PDB entry 7THO | X-ray diffraction, 2.75 A resolution | chains A and B of the 5 polymer chains in the assembly

# Chain A
Name: Integrin alpha-IIb
From: Homo sapiens
UniProt: P08514 (ITA2B_HUMAN); residues 1-454 here correspond to UniProt positions 32-485 (UniProt number = residue number + 31)
Amino-acid sequence (454 residues; row label = number of the first residue in the row):
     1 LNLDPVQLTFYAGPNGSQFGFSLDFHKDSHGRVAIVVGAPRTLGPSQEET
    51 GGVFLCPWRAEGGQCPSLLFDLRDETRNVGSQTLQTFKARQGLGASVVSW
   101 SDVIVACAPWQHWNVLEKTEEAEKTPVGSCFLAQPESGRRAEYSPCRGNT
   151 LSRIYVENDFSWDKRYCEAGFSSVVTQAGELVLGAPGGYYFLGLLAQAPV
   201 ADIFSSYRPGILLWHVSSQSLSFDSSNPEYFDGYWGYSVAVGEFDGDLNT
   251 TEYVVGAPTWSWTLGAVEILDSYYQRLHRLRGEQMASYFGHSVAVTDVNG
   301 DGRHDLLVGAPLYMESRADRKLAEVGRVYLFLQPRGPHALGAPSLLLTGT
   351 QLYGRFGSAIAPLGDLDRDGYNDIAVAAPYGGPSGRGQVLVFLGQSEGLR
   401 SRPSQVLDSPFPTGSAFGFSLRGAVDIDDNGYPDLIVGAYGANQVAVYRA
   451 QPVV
Cystine bridges: Cys56-Cys65, Cys107-Cys130, Cys146-Cys167
Metal / ion sites: Ca2+ site 1: Glu243, Asp245, Asp247, Thr250, Glu252; Ca2+ site 2: Asp297, Asn299, Asp301, Arg303, Asp305; Ca2+ site 3: Asp365, Asp367, Asp369, Tyr371, Asp373; Ca2+ site 4: Asp426, Asp428, Asn430, Tyr432, Asp434
Swiss-Prot annotation at these positions:
  - binding site (Ca(2+)): Glu243, Asp245, Asp247, Thr250, Glu252, Asp297, Asn299, Asp301, Arg303, Asp305, Asp365, Asp367, Asp369, Tyr371, Asp373, Asp426, Asp428, Asn430, Tyr432, Asp434
  - glycosylation (N-linked (GlcNAc...) asparagine): Asn15, Asn249
What the authors report for this chain:
  - binding site for Eptifibatide: Asp224

# Chain B
Name: Integrin beta-3
From: Homo sapiens
UniProt: P05106 (ITB3_HUMAN); residues 1-471 here correspond to UniProt positions 27-497 (UniProt number = residue number + 26)
Amino-acid sequence (471 residues; each row starts with the number of its first residue):
     1 GPNICTTRGVSSCQQCLAVSPMCAWCSDEALPLGSPRCDLKENLLKDNCA
    51 PESIEFPVSEARVLEDRPLSDKGSGDSSQVTQVSPQRIALRLRPDDSKNF
   101 SIQVRQVEDYPVDIYYLMDLSYSMKDDLWSIQNLGTKLATQMRKLTSNLR
   151 IGFGAFVDKPVSPYMYISPPEALENPCYDMKTTCLPMFGYKHVLTLTDQV
   201 TRFNEEVKKQSVSRNRDAPEGGFDAIMQATVCDEKIGWRNDASHLLVFTT
   251 DAKTHIALDGRLAGIVQPNDGQCHVGSDNHYSASTTMDYPSLGLMTEKLS
   301 QKNINLIFAVTENVVNLYQNYSELIPGTTVGVLSMDSSNVLQLIVDAYGK
   351 IRSKVELEVRDLPEELSLSFNATCLNNEVIPGLKSCMGLKIGDTVSFSIE
   401 AKVRGCPQEKEKSFTIKPVGFKDSLIVQVTFDCDCACQAQAEPNSHRCNN
   451 GNGTFECGVCRCGPGWLGSQC
Not modelled in the structure: 467-471
Cystine bridges: Cys5-Cys23, Cys13-Cys435, Cys16-Cys38, Cys26-Cys49, Cys177-Cys184, Cys232-Cys273, Cys374-Cys386, Cys406-Cys433, Cys437-Cys457, Cys448-Cys460
Covalent attachments: N-acetylglucosamine (NAG) linked to Asn99, Asn320, Asn371
Metal / ion sites: Mg2+: Ser121, Ser123, Glu220 (shared with 1 residue of chain M); Ca2+ site 1: Ser123, Asp127; Ca2+ site 2: Asp158, Asn215, Asp217, Pro219, Glu220
Swiss-Prot annotation at these positions:
  - region: Cys177 to Cys184 (Involved in CX3CL1-, NRG1-, FGF1- and IGF1-binding), Gln267 to Met287 (CX3CL1-binding)
  - binding site (Mg(2+)): Ser121, Ser123, Glu220
  - binding site (Ca(2+)): Ser123, Asp126, Asp127, Asp158, Asn215, Asp217, Pro219, Glu220, Asp251, Met335
  - glycosylation (N-linked (GlcNAc...) asparagine): Asn99, Asn320, Asn371, Asn452
What the authors report for this chain:
  - binding site for Eptifibatide: Tyr122
  - Mg2+ coordination: Ser123
  - mutagenesis - N305T (6-fold): increased binding to FITC-echistatin

# How chain A and chain B interact
Residue-residue contacts (63):
  Phe21(A) - Arg261(B)
  Arg41(A) - Gly264(B)  hydrogen bond (side chain-backbone)
  Trp110(A) - Arg261(B)  hydrogen bond (side chain-backbone)
  Trp110(A) - Leu262(B)  hydrogen bond (side chain-backbone)
  Trp110(A) - Gly264(B)
  His112(A) - Ser162(B)  hydrogen bond
  His112(A) - Ile167(B)
  Glu121(A) - Ser168(B)  hydrogen bond
  Glu121(A) - Pro169(B)
  Glu123(A) - Ser168(B)
  Glu123(A) - Arg216(B)  salt bridge
  Lys124(A) - Ile167(B)
  Lys124(A) - Ser168(B)  hydrogen bond (backbone-side chain)
  Thr125(A) - Arg216(B)
  Pro126(A) - Ser162(B)
  Pro126(A) - Pro163(B)  hydrophobic
  Tyr166(A) - Arg216(B)
  Glu168(A) - Pro163(B)
  Glu168(A) - Leu262(B)
  Phe171(A) - Arg261(B)
  Tyr190(A) - Arg216(B)  hydrogen bond (side chain-backbone)
  Phe191(A) - Pro163(B)  hydrophobic
  Phe191(A) - Asp217(B)
  Phe191(A) - Leu262(B)  hydrophobic
  Phe231(A) - Lys253(B)  hydrogen bond (backbone-side chain)
  Asp232(A) - Pro219(B)
  Asp232(A) - Lys253(B)  salt bridge
  Tyr234(A) - His255(B)
  Tyr234(A) - Asp259(B)
  Tyr234(A) - Leu262(B)  hydrophobic
  Tyr237(A) - Leu258(B)  hydrogen bond (side chain-backbone)
  Tyr237(A) - Arg261(B)
  Thr259(A) - Asp259(B)
  Trp262(A) - Lys253(B)
  Trp262(A) - Leu317(B)  hydrophobic
  Thr263(A) - Ile256(B)
  Thr263(A) - Tyr321(B)  hydrogen bond
  Met285(A) - Leu317(B)  hydrophobic
  Met285(A) - Asn320(B)
  Met285(A) - Tyr321(B)  hydrophobic
  Met285(A) - Leu324(B)
  Ala286(A) - Ile256(B)  hydrophobic
  Ala286(A) - Leu292(B)  hydrophobic
  Tyr288(A) - Ala257(B)
  Tyr288(A) - Leu258(B)  hydrogen bond (side chain-backbone)
  Tyr288(A) - Asp259(B)  hydrogen bond
  His291(A) - Leu258(B)
  Leu312(A) - Ala257(B)  hydrophobic
  Leu312(A) - Leu258(B)  hydrophobic
  Met314(A) - Leu292(B)  hydrophobic
  Met314(A) - Gly293(B)
  Met314(A) - Leu324(B)  hydrophobic
  Asp319(A) - Lys384(B)  salt bridge
  Leu322(A) - Leu324(B)
  Glu324(A) - Ser291(B)  hydrogen bond
  Tyr353(A) - Gly293(B)  hydrogen bond (side chain-backbone)
  Tyr353(A) - Leu294(B)
  Tyr353(A) - Glu297(B)  hydrogen bond
  Arg355(A) - Leu258(B)
  Arg355(A) - Pro268(B)
  Tyr380(A) - Pro268(B)
  Phe419(A) - Arg261(B)
  Tyr440(A) - Val266(B)
Also at the interface, not in a pair above, chain A (42 interface residues in all): Gln18, Ala95, Asn114, Gln284, Pro311, Arg320, Lys321
Also at the interface, not in a pair above, chain B (36 interface residues in all): Tyr166, Asp179, Ala218, Ala263, Pro326, Glu356, Glu358

# Summary
42 residues of chain A face 36 of chain B across their interface; the contacts include 15 hydrogen bonds and 3
salt bridges. Polar pairs include Glu123(A)-Arg216(B), Asp232(A)-Lys253(B) and Asp319(A)-Lys384(B). From the
paper: a binding site for Eptifibatide at Asp224(A) and Tyr122(B); N305T of chain B increases binding to
FITC-echistatin.
Here chain A is Integrin alpha-IIb and chain B is Integrin beta-3, both from Homo sapiens. Entry 7THO
(Integrin alpha IIB beta3 complex with Eptifibatide) was determined by X-ray diffraction together with 7L8P,
7TCT, 7TD8, 7TMZ, 7TPD, 7U60 and 15 further entries from the same study.
